PDB entry 4KVB | X-ray diffraction, 4.20 A resolution (low resolution: residue-level contacts below are approximate; hydrogen-bond / salt-bridge calls are withheld) | chains A and O of the 20 polymer chains in the assembly

# Chain A
Molecule: 16S rRNA
Source organism: Thermus thermophilus
Sequence (1522 nucleotides; each row starts with the number of its first residue; note: 42 numbers in that range are skipped by the numbering (no residue carries them; nothing is unmodelled there); a row labelled like 190A-190L holds insertion residues (190A, then the next letters in order); numbering starts at 0):
     0 UUUGUUGGAG AGUUUGAUCC UGGCUCAGGG UGAACGCUGG CGGCGUGCCU AAGACAUGCA
    60 AGUCGUGCGG G
    73 CCGCGGGGUU UU
    88 ACUCCG
    95 UGGUC
   101 AGCGGCGGAC GGGUGAGUAA CGCGUGGGU
  129A G
   130 ACCUACCCGG AAGAGGGGGA CAACCCGGGG AAACUCGGGC UAAUCCCCCA UGUGGACCCG
   190 C
190A-190L CCCUUGGGGUGU
   191 GUCCAAAGGG CUUU
   216 GCCCGCUUCC GGAUGGGCCC GCGUCCCAUC AGCUAGUUGG UGGGGUAAUG GCCCACCAAG
   276 GCGACGACGG GUAGCCGGUC UGAGAGGAUG GCCGGCCACA GGGGCACUGA GACACGGGCC
   336 CCACUCCUAC GGGAGGCAGC AGUUAGGAAU CUUCCGCAAU GGGCGCAAGC CUGACGGAGC
   396 GACGCCGCUU GGAGGAAGAA GCCCUUCGGG GUGUAAACUC CUGAA
   442 CCCGGGACGA AACCCCCGAG GA
   474 GGGGACUGAC GGUACCGGG
   494 GUAAUAGCGC CGGCCAACUC CGUGCCAGCA GCCGCGGUAA UACGGAGGGC GCGAGCGUUA
   554 CCCGGAUUCA CUGGGCGUAA AGGGCGUGUA GGCGGCCUGG GGCGUCCCAU GUGAAAGACC
   614 ACGGCUCAAC CGUGGGGGAG CGUGGGAUAC GCUCAGGCUA GACGGUGGGA GAGGGUGGUG
   674 GAAUUCCCGG AGUAGCGGUG AAAUGCGCAG AUACCGGGAG GAACGCCGAU GGCGAAGGCA
   734 GCCACCUGGU CCACCCGUGA CGCUGAGGCG CGAAAGCGUG GGGAGCAAAC CGGAUUAGAU
   794 ACCCGGGUAG UCCACGCCCU AAACGAUGCG CGCUAGGUCU CUGGGUCU
   848 CCUGGGGGCC GAAGCUAACG CGUUAAGCGC GCCGCCUGGG GAGUACGGCC GCAAGGCUGA
   908 AACUCAAAGG AAUUGACGGG GGCCCGCACA AGCGGUGGAG CAUGUGGUUU AAUUCGAAGX
   968 AACGCGAAGA ACCUUACCAG GCCUUGACAU GCUAGG
 1003A G
  1004 AACCCGGGUG AAAGCCUGGG GUGCCCC
1030A-1030D GCGA
  1031 GGGGAGCCCU AGCACAGGUG CUGCAUGGCC GUCGUCAGCU CGUGCCGUGA GGUGUUGGGU
  1091 UAAGUCCCGC AACGAGCGCA ACCCCCGCCG UUAGUUGCCA GCGGUUCGGC CGGGCACUCU
  1151 AACGGGACUG CCCGCGAAA
  1171 GCGGGAGGAA GGAGGGGACG ACGUCUGGUC AGCAUGGCCC UUACGGCCUG GGCGACACAC
  1231 GUGCUACAAU GCCCACUACA AAGCGAUGCC ACCCGGCAAC GGGGAGCUAA UCGCAAAAAG
  1291 GUGGGCCCAG UUCGGAUUGG GGUCUGCAAC CCGACCCCAU GAAGCCGGAA UCGCUAGUAA
  1351 UCGCGGAUCA G
 1361A C
  1362 CAUGCCGCGG UGAAUACGUU CCCGGGCCUU GUACACACXG CCXGUXACGC CAUGGGAGCG
  1422 GGCUCUACCC GAAGUCGCCG GG
  1446 AGCCUACGGG
  1459 CAGGCGCCGA GGGUAGGGCC CGUGACUGGG GCGAAGUCGU AACAAGGUAG CUGUACCGGA
  1519 AGGUGCGGCU GGAUCACCUC CUUUCU
Not modelled in the structure: 0-3, 1535-1538
Modified residues: PSU (pseudouridine-5'-monophosphate) at position 516, 7MG (7N-methyl-8-hydroguanosine-5'-monophosphate) at position 527, M2G (N2-dimethylguanosine-5'-monophosphate) at position 966, 5MC (5-methylcytidine-5'-monophosphate) at position 967, 2MG (2N-methylguanosine-5'-monophosphate) at position 1207, 5MC (5-methylcytidine-5'-monophosphate) at position 1400, 4OC (4n,o2'-methylcytidine-5'-monophosphate) at position 1402, 5MC (5-methylcytidine-5'-monophosphate) at position 1404, 5MC (5-methylcytidine-5'-monophosphate) at position 1407, UR3 (3-methyluridine-5'-monophoshate) at position 1498, MA6 (6N-dimethyladenosine-5'-monophoshate) at position 1518, MA6 (6N-dimethyladenosine-5'-monophoshate) at position 1519, PSU (pseudouridine-5'-monophosphate) at position 1540, PSU (pseudouridine-5'-monophosphate) at position 1541

# Chain O
Protein: 30S ribosomal protein S15
Source organism: Thermus thermophilus
UniProtKB: P62657 (RS15_THET2); residue numbers follow UniProt; this construct covers 1-89
Sequence (89 residues; numbered 1 to 89; the number before each row is that of its first residue):
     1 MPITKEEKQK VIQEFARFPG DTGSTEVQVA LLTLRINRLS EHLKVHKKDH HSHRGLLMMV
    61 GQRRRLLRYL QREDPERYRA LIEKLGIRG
Not modelled in the structure: 1

# How chain A and chain O interact
Contacting residue pairs - 64 pairs, chain A then chain O:
  G579(A) with Arg54(O)
  U580(A) with Leu57(O); Met58(O)
  G581(A) with Met58(O); Gly61(O); Arg64(O); Arg65(O)
  U582(A) with Arg64(O); Arg68(O)
  C656(A) with Gln28(O); Gln62(O)
  G657(A) with Thr22(O); Gly23(O); Gln28(O); Leu31(O)
  G658(A) with Lys8(O); Ile12(O); Thr22(O); Leu31(O)
  U659(A) with Lys8(O)
  G660(A) with Lys5(O)
  G667(A) with Asp49(O); His51(O)
  G668(A) with His46(O); Asp49(O)
  U669(A) with His46(O)
  A728(A) with His51(O); Arg54(O)
  A729(A) with His51(O)
  G730(A) with His51(O)
  C739(A) with Pro2(O); His42(O)
  U740(A) with Pro2(O); Arg38(O); Leu39(O); His42(O); Ser52(O)
  G741(A) with Leu39(O); His51(O); Ser52(O); Gly55(O)
  G742(A) with Arg35(O); Met58(O); Met59(O)
  G750(A) with Asp21(O); Thr22(O); Gly23(O); Ser24(O); Gln28(O)
  U751(A) with Gly23(O); Ser24(O); Thr25(O)
  G752(A) with Tyr69(O)
  A753(A) with Tyr69(O)
  C754(A) with Arg65(O); Leu66(O); Tyr69(O); Arg72(O)
  G755(A) with Arg65(O)
  G763(A) with His53(O)
  C764(A) with His50(O)
  G765(A) with His50(O)
  C808(A) with Lys48(O)
  G809(A) with Lys48(O)
Interface residues without a listed pair, chain A (34 interface residues in all): A583, G661, G666, C749
Interface residues without a listed pair, chain O (38 interface residues in all): Gln9, Phe18, Glu73

# Summary
34 residues of chain A and 38 residues of chain O are in contact.
Chain A is 16S rRNA and chain O is 30S ribosomal protein S15, both from Thermus thermophilus; the structure,
Thermus thermophilus HB27 30S ribosomal subunit lacking ribosomal protein S17, was determined by X-ray
diffraction.
